8KAB - chains A and R of the 35 polymer chains in the assembly; structure by electron microscopy, 3.30 A resolution.

== Chain A ==
Molecule: 23S rRNA
From: Mycolicibacterium smegmatis MC2 155
Sequence (3120 nucleotides; row label = number of the first residue in the row):
     1 UAAGUGUUUA AGGGCGCAUG GUGGAUGCCU UGGCACUGGG AGCCGAUGAA GGACGUAGGA
    61 GGCUGCGAUA AGCCUCGGGG AGCUGUCAAC CGAGCGUUGA UCCGAGGAUG UCCGAAUGGG
   121 GAAACCCGGC ACGAGUGAUG UCGUGUCACC AGGCGCUGAA UAUAUAGGCG UCUGGGGGGA
   181 ACGCGGGGAA GUGAAACAUC UCAGUACCCG UAGGAAGAGA AAACAAAAUG UGAUUCCGUG
   241 AGUAGUGGCG AGCGAAAGCG GAGGAUGGCU AAACCGUAUG CAUGUGAUAC CGGGUAGGGG
   301 UUGUGUGUGC GGGGUUGUGG GACCUAUCUU UCCGGCUCUA CCUGGCUGGA GGGCAGUGAG
   361 AAAAUGUUGU GGUUAGCGGA AAUGGCUUGG GAUGGCCUGC CGUAGACGGU GAGAGCCCGG
   421 UACGUGAAAA CCCGACGUCU GUCUUGAUGG UGUUCCCGAG UAGCAGCGGG CCCGUGGAAU
   481 CUGCUGUGAA UCUGCCGGGA CCACCCGGUA AGCCUGAAUA CUUCCCAGUG ACCGAUAGCG
   541 GAUUAGUACC GUGAGGGAAU GGUGAAAAGU ACCCCGGGAG GGGAGUGAAA GAGUACCUGA
   601 AACCGUGCGC UUACAAUCCG UCAGAGCCCU CGACGUGUCG UGGGGUGAUG GCGUGCCUUU
   661 UGAAGAAUGA GCCUGCGAGU CAGGGACAUG UCGCGAGGUU AACCCGGGUG GGGUAGCCGC
   721 AGCGAAAGCG AGUCUGAAUA GGGCGUAUCC ACACAAGAGU GUGUGGUGUA GUGGUGUGUU
   781 CUGGACCCGA AGCGGAGUGA UCUACCCAUG GCCAGGGUGA AGCGCGGGUA AGACCGCGUG
   841 GAGGCCCGAA CCCACUUAGG UUGAAGACUG AGGGGAUGAG CUGUGGGUAG GGGUGAAAGG
   901 CCAAUCAAAC UCCGUGAUAG CUGGUUCUCC CCGAAAUGCA UUUAGGUGCA GCGUCGCAUG
   961 UUUCUUGCCG GAGGUAGAGC UACUGGAUGG CCGAUGGGCC CCACAGGGUU ACUGACGUCA
  1021 GCCAAACUCC GAAUGCCGGU AAGUCCAAGA GUGCGGCAGU GAGACGGCGG GGGAUAAGCU
  1081 CCGUGCGUCG AGAGGGAAAC AGCCCAGAUC GCCGGCUAAG GCCCCUAAGC GUGUGCUAAG
  1141 UGGAAAAGGA UGUGCAGUCG CGAAGACAAC CAGGAGGUUG GCUUAGAAGC AGCCACCCUU
  1201 GAAAGAGUGC GUAAUAGCUC ACUGGUCAAG UGAUUGUGCG CCGAUAAUGU AGCGGGGCUC
  1261 AAGCACACCG CCGAAGCCGC GGCAGCCAAC GUGUUGGCUG GGUAGGGGAG CGUCCUGCAU
  1321 CCGGUGAAGC CGCCGAGUGA UCGAGUGGUG GAGGGUGUGG GAGUGAGAAU GCAGGCAUGA
  1381 GUAGCGAUUA GGCAAGUGAG AACCUUGCCC GCCGAAAGAC CAAGGGUUCC UGGGCCAGGC
  1441 CAGUCCGCCC AGGGUGAGUC GGGACCUAAG GCGAGGCCGA CAGGCGUAGU CGAUGGACAA
  1501 CGGGUUGAUA UUCCCGUACC CGUGUAUGUG CGUCCAUGAU GAAUCAGCGG UACUAACCAU
  1561 CCAAAACCAC CGUGACCGCA CCUUUCGGGG UGUGGCGUUG GUGGGGCUGC AUGGGACCUU
  1621 CGUUGGUAGU AGUCAAGCGA UGGGGUGACG CAGGAAGGUA GCCGUACCGG UCAGUGGUAA
  1681 UACCGGGGUA AGCCUGUAGG GAGUCAGAUA GGUAAAUCCG UCUGGCAUAU AUCCUGAGAG
  1741 GUGAUGCAUA GCCGAGUGAG GCGAAUUCGG UGAUCCUAUG CUGCCGAGAA AAGCCUCUAG
  1801 CGAGGACAUA CACGGCCCGU ACCCCAAACC AACACAGGUG GUCAGGUAGA GAAUACUAAG
  1861 GCGUACGAGU GAACUAUGGU UAAGGAACUC GGCAAAAUGC CCCCGUAACU UCGGGAGAAG
  1921 GGGGACCCAC AUGGCGUGUA AGCCUUUACG GCCCAAGCGU GAGUGGGUGG CACAAACCAG
  1981 UGAGAAGCGA CUGUUUACUA AAAACACAGG UCCGUGCGAA GUCGCAAGAC GAUGUAUACG
  2041 GACUGACGCC UGCCCGGUGC UGGAAGGUUA AGAGGACCCG UUAACUCCCU UUGGGGGUGA
  2101 AGCGGAGAAU UUAAGCCCCA GUAAACGGCG GUGGUAACUA UAACCAUCCU AAGGUAGCGA
  2161 AAUUCCUUGU CGGGUAAGUU CCGACCUGCA CGAAUGGCGU AACGACUUCU CAACUGUCUC
  2221 AACCAUAGAC UCGGCGAAAU UGCACUACGA GUAAAGAUGC UCGUUACGCG CGGCAGGACG
  2281 AAAAGACCCC GGGACCUUCA CUACAACUUG GUAUUGGUGC UCGAUACGGU UUGUGUAGGA
  2341 UAGGUGGGAG ACUGUGAAGC UCACACGCCA GUGUGGGUGG AGUCGUUGUU GAAAUACCAC
  2401 UCUGAUCGUA UUGGGCCUCU AACCUCGGAC CGUAUAUCCG GUUCAGGGAC AGUGCCUGGU
  2461 GGGUAGUUUA ACUGGGGCGG UUGCCUCCUA AAAUGUAACG GAGGCGCCCA AAGGUUCCCU
  2521 CAACCUGGAC GGCAAUCAGG UGUUGAGUGU AAGUGCACAA GGGAGCUUGA CUGCGAGACG
  2581 GACAUGUCGA GCAGGGACGA AAGUCGGGAC UAGUGAUCCG GCACCUCUGA GUGGAAGGGG
  2641 UGUCGCUCAA CGGAUAAAAG GUACCCCGGG GAUAACAGGC UGAUCUUCCC CAAGAGUCCA
  2701 UAUCGACGGG AUGGUUUGGC ACCUCGAUGU CGGCUCGUCG CAUCCUGGGG CUGGAGCAGG
  2761 UCCCAAGGGU UGGGCUGUUC GCCCAUUAAA GCGGCACGCG AGCUGGGUUU AGAACGUCGU
  2821 GAGACAGUUC GGUCUCUAUC CGCCGCGCGC GUCAGAAGCU UGAGGAAACC UGUCCCUAGU
  2881 ACGAGAGGAC CGGGACGGAC GAACCUCUGG UAUACCAGUU GUCCCACCAG GGGCACGGCU
  2941 GGAUAGCCAC GUUCGGACAG GAUAACCGCU GAAAGCAUCU AAGCGGGAAA CCUCUUCCAA
  3001 GACCAGGCUU CUCACCCUCU AGGAGGGAUA AGGCCCCCCG CAGACCACGG GAUUGAUAGA
  3061 CCAGACCUGG AAGCCUAGUA AUAGGUGCAG GGAACUGGCA CUAACCGGCC GAAAACUUAC
Disordered / not traced: 1, 2137-2144

== Chain R ==
Protein: 50S ribosomal protein L20
From: Mycolicibacterium smegmatis MC2 155
UniProtKB: A0QYU6 (RL20_MYCS2); numbering as in UniProt (aligned over 1-129)
Amino-acid sequence (129 residues; numbered 1 to 129; the number before each row is that of its first residue):
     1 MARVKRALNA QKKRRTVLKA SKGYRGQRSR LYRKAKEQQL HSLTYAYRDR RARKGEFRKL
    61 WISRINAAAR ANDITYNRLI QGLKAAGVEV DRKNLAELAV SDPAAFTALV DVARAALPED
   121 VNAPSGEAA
Disordered / not traced: 1, 126-129

== Chain A / chain R interface ==
Pairs across the interface (147):
  G14(A) - Arg25(R)  sugar contact
  C15(A) - Gly23(R)  phosphate contact
  C15(A) - Tyr24(R)  sugar contact
  C15(A) - Arg25(R)  sugar contact
  C15(A) - Gly26(R)  hydrogen bond to the phosphate
  C15(A) - Arg30(R)  salt bridge to the phosphate
  G16(A) - Gly23(R)  hydrogen bond to the phosphate
  C17(A) - Lys22(R)  salt bridge to the phosphate
  U26(A) - Lys5(R)  salt bridge to the phosphate
  U26(A) - Ala7(R)  sugar contact
  C533(A) - Ala2(R)  phosphate contact
  C533(A) - Arg3(R)  hydrogen bond to the phosphate
  G534(A) - Arg3(R)  salt bridge to the phosphate
  C603(A) - Arg30(R)  phosphate contact
  C619(A) - Arg25(R)  hydrogen bond to the sugar
  C619(A) - Arg28(R)  hydrogen bond to the base
  C619(A) - Gln38(R)  hydrogen bond to the phosphate
  C619(A) - Tyr45(R)  phosphate contact
  G620(A) - Tyr24(R)  phosphate contact
  G620(A) - Arg25(R)  hydrogen bond to the phosphate
  G620(A) - Gln38(R)  sugar contact
  G620(A) - Ser42(R)  sugar contact
  G620(A) - Tyr45(R)  base contact
  G620(A) - Arg48(R)  base contact
  U621(A) - Tyr24(R)  phosphate contact
  U621(A) - Ser42(R)  sugar contact
  U621(A) - Tyr45(R)  sugar contact
  U621(A) - Ala46(R)  sugar contact
  U621(A) - Asp49(R)  hydrogen bond to the sugar
  C622(A) - Asp49(R)  sugar contact
  C622(A) - Arg53(R)  sugar contact
  G650(A) - Glu56(R)  base contact
  G651(A) - Asp49(R)  hydrogen bond to the base
  G651(A) - Glu56(R)  hydrogen bond to the sugar
  C652(A) - Arg48(R)  hydrogen bond to the base
  G653(A) - Tyr45(R)  hydrogen bond to the sugar
  G653(A) - Arg48(R)  hydrogen bond to the sugar
  G655(A) - Glu37(R)  hydrogen bond to the base
  G655(A) - His41(R)  salt bridge to the phosphate
  C656(A) - Glu37(R)  sugar contact
  C656(A) - His41(R)  salt bridge to the phosphate
  A670(A) - Arg33(R)  base contact
  C672(A) - Leu31(R)  sugar contact
  C672(A) - Arg33(R)  salt bridge to the phosphate
  C672(A) - Lys34(R)  phosphate contact
  C673(A) - Arg33(R)  salt bridge to the phosphate
  U674(A) - Arg14(R)  salt bridge to the phosphate
  G675(A) - Lys5(R)  hydrogen bond to the phosphate
  G675(A) - Ala7(R)  phosphate contact
  G675(A) - Gln11(R)  phosphate contact
  G675(A) - Arg14(R)  salt bridge to the phosphate
  C676(A) - Arg3(R)  sugar contact
  C676(A) - Lys5(R)  salt bridge to the phosphate
  C676(A) - Arg6(R)  salt bridge to the phosphate
  G677(A) - Arg6(R)  salt bridge to the phosphate
  A1108(A) - Tyr47(R)  hydrogen bond to the sugar
  C1110(A) - Tyr47(R)  hydrogen bond to the phosphate
  C1110(A) - Arg51(R)  salt bridge to the phosphate
  G1111(A) - Arg50(R)  salt bridge to the phosphate
  G1111(A) - Arg51(R)  salt bridge to the phosphate
  C1112(A) - Arg50(R)  phosphate contact
  C1112(A) - Arg53(R)  salt bridge to the phosphate
  C1112(A) - Lys54(R)  salt bridge to the phosphate
  C1113(A) - Arg53(R)  salt bridge to the phosphate
  C1113(A) - Lys54(R)  salt bridge to the phosphate
  C1113(A) - Phe57(R)  sugar contact
  C1113(A) - Trp61(R)  phosphate contact
  C1113(A) - Lys93(R)  sugar contact
  G1114(A) - Asp91(R)  sugar contact
  G1114(A) - Lys93(R)  salt bridge to the phosphate
  G1115(A) - Arg58(R)  salt bridge to the phosphate
  G1115(A) - Asp91(R)  phosphate contact
  G1115(A) - Arg92(R)  salt bridge to the phosphate
  C1116(A) - Arg58(R)  salt bridge to the phosphate
  C1116(A) - Arg92(R)  salt bridge to the phosphate
  U1126(A) - Lys59(R)  sugar contact
  A1127(A) - Lys59(R)  hydrogen bond to the phosphate
  A1127(A) - Ile62(R)  sugar contact
  A1127(A) - Ser63(R)  sugar contact
  A1128(A) - Ile62(R)  sugar contact
  A1128(A) - Asn66(R)  hydrogen bond to the phosphate
  A1128(A) - Tyr76(R)  sugar contact
  G1129(A) - Asn66(R)  hydrogen bond to the phosphate
  G1129(A) - Arg70(R)  phosphate contact
  G1129(A) - Thr75(R)  phosphate contact
  G1129(A) - Tyr76(R)  hydrogen bond to the phosphate
  G1129(A) - Asn77(R)  hydrogen bond to the phosphate
  G1129(A) - Arg78(R)  base contact
  C1130(A) - Arg70(R)  salt bridge to the phosphate
  G1131(A) - Asn122(R)  hydrogen bond to the base
  U1132(A) - Asn122(R)  hydrogen bond to the sugar
  C1268(A) - Asn122(R)  hydrogen bond to the sugar
  C1268(A) - Ala123(R)  sugar contact
  C1268(A) - Pro124(R)  sugar contact
  C1269(A) - Arg78(R)  hydrogen bond to the base
  C1269(A) - Gln81(R)  sugar contact
  C1269(A) - Val121(R)  hydrogen bond to the sugar
  C1269(A) - Asn122(R)  sugar contact
  C1269(A) - Ala123(R)  sugar contact
  C1269(A) - Ser125(R)  phosphate contact
  G1270(A) - Asn77(R)  hydrogen bond to the sugar
  G1270(A) - Arg78(R)  hydrogen bond to the sugar
  G1270(A) - Gln81(R)  hydrogen bond to the phosphate
  C1271(A) - Tyr76(R)  sugar contact
  C1271(A) - Asn77(R)  sugar contact
  C1271(A) - Ile80(R)  sugar contact
  C1271(A) - Lys84(R)  phosphate contact
  C1271(A) - Arg92(R)  phosphate contact
  C1272(A) - Arg58(R)  salt bridge to the phosphate
  C1272(A) - Ile62(R)  phosphate contact
  C1272(A) - Tyr76(R)  phosphate contact
  C1272(A) - Arg92(R)  salt bridge to the phosphate
  G1273(A) - Arg58(R)  salt bridge to the phosphate
  A1275(A) - Tyr47(R)  base contact
  A1275(A) - Arg51(R)  hydrogen bond to the sugar
  G1312(A) - Asn9(R)  hydrogen bond to the sugar
  G1312(A) - Lys12(R)  phosphate contact
  U1313(A) - Asn9(R)  sugar contact
  C1314(A) - Ala2(R)  sugar contact
  C1314(A) - Arg3(R)  hydrogen bond to the sugar
  C1314(A) - Val4(R)  sugar contact
  C1315(A) - Ala2(R)  sugar contact
  G1329(A) - Leu8(R)  phosphate contact
  C1330(A) - Arg15(R)  salt bridge to the phosphate
  C1331(A) - Arg15(R)  salt bridge to the phosphate
  C1342(A) - Lys12(R)  salt bridge to the phosphate
  G1363(A) - Arg3(R)  base contact
  G1363(A) - Val4(R)  sugar contact
  U1364(A) - Val4(R)  sugar contact
  G1365(A) - Arg6(R)  sugar contact
  G1365(A) - Asn9(R)  hydrogen bond to the sugar
  A1366(A) - Arg6(R)  salt bridge to the phosphate
  A1366(A) - Ala10(R)  phosphate contact
  A1366(A) - Lys13(R)  salt bridge to the phosphate
  G1367(A) - Lys13(R)  salt bridge to the phosphate
  G1367(A) - Tyr32(R)  phosphate contact
  G1367(A) - Arg33(R)  hydrogen bond to the base
  G1367(A) - Lys36(R)  salt bridge to the phosphate
  G1367(A) - Glu37(R)  hydrogen bond to the base
  G2242(A) - Lys34(R)  hydrogen bond to the sugar
  C2243(A) - Gln27(R)  hydrogen bond to the phosphate
  C2243(A) - Arg28(R)  hydrogen bond to the sugar
  C2243(A) - Lys34(R)  salt bridge to the phosphate
  A2244(A) - Arg25(R)  phosphate contact
  A2244(A) - Gly26(R)  phosphate contact
  A2244(A) - Gln27(R)  hydrogen bond to the phosphate
  C2245(A) - Arg25(R)  salt bridge to the phosphate
Also at the interface, not in a pair above, chain A (74 interface residues in all): G27, C532, A537, A602, C618, A623, U646, C927, A1274, U1341
Also at the interface, not in a pair above, chain R (66 interface residues in all): Ser29, Gly55

== Overview ==
74 residues of chain A face 66 of chain R across their interface; the contacts include 40 hydrogen bonds and
38 salt bridges. Polar contacts include C619(A)-Arg28(R), G651(A)-Asp49(R) and C652(A)-Arg48(R).
Here chain A is 23S rRNA and chain R is 50S ribosomal protein L20, both from Mycolicibacterium smegmatis MC2
155. Entry 8KAB (Mycobacterium smegmatis 50S ribosomal subunit-HflX complex) was determined by electron
microscopy (same publication as 8XZ3).
